5B3Z - chain A; structure by X-ray diffraction, 2.30 A resolution.

# Chain A
Molecule: Peptidyl-prolyl cis-trans isomerase NIMA-interacting 1, Maltose-binding periplasmic protein
Organism: Homo sapiens
Notes: fragment: UNP(Q13526) 5-39, UNP(P0AEX9) residues 27-393
UniProtKB: chimeric construct of Q13526, P0AEX9: residues 2-36 from Q13526 (PIN1_HUMAN) positions 5-39 (UniProt number = residue number + 3); residues 37-403 from P0AEX9 positions 27-393 (UniProt number = residue number - 10)
Sequence (403 residues; row label = number of the first residue in the row):
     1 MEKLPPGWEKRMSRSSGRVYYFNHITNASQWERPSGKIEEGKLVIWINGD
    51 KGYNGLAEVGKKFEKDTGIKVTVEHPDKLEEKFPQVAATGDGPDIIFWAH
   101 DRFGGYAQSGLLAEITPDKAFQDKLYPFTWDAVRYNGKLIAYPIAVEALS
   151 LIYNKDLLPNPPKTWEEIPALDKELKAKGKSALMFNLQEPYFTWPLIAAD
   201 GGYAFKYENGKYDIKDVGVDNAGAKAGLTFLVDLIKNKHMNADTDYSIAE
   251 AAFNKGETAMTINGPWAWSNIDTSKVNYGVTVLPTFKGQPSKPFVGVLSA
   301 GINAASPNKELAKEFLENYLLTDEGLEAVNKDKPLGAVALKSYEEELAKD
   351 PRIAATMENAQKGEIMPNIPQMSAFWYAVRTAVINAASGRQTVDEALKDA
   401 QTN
Disordered / not traced: 403
Sequence notes: expression tag (1); engineered mutation Asn403 (Arg393 in P0AEX9)
From the paper describing this entry:
  - contacts within the chain: Ser13-Arg18 (backbone contact), Ser13-Gly17, Arg11-Tyr20

# In short
From the paper: contacts within the chain involving Ser13, Arg18 and Gly17 among others.
Chain A is Peptidyl-prolyl cis-trans isomerase NIMA-interacting 1, Maltose-binding periplasmic protein (Homo
sapiens); the structure, Crystal structure of hPin1 WW domain (5-39) fused with maltose-binding protein, was
determined by X-ray diffraction (same publication as 5B3W, 5B3X, 5B3Y and 5BMY).
